PDB entry 1TJV | X-ray diffraction, 2.00 A resolution | chains A and D of the 4 polymer chains in the assembly

Chain A (and D):
Name: Delta crystallin II
Organism: Anas platyrhynchos
Notes: EC 4.3.2.1; fragment: Duck delta 2 crystallin; chain D of this document is another copy of the same molecule, construct and numbering; everything in this record applies to it too
UniProtKB: P24058 (CRD2_ANAPL); numbering as in UniProt (aligned over 1-468)
Chain sequence (474 residues; each row starts with the number of its first residue):
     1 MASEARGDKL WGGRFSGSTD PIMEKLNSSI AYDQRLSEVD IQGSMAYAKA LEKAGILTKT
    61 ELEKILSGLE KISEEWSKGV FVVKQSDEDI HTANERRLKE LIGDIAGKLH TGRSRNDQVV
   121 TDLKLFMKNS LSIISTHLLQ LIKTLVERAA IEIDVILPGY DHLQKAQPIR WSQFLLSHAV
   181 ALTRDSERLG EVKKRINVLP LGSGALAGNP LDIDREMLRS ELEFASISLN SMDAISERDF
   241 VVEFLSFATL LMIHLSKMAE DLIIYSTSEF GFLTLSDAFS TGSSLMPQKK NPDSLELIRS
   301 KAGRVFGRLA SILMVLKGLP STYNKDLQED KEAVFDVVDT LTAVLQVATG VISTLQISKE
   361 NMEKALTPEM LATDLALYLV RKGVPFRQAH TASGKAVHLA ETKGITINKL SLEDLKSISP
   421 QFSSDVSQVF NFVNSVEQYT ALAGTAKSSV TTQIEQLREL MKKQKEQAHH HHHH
Disordered / not traced: 1-18, 468-474 (chain D: 1-18, 469-474)
Construct notes: engineered mutation Asp-161 (Thr in P24058); expression tag (469-474)
What the authors report for this chain:
  - mutagenesis - T161D, K289A, K289R: abolished catalytic activity
  - catalytic residues: Lys-289 (proposed by the authors, not directly observed)
  - catalytic residues: His-162, Ser-283 (citing earlier work)

Chain A / chain D interface:
Residue-residue contacts (67; chain A residue first):
  Thr-19(A) / Ala-278(D)
  Asp-20(A) / Ala-278(D)  hydrogen bond (backbone-backbone)
  Asp-20(A) / Phe-279(D)
  Ile-22(A) / Ala-343(D)  hydrophobic
  Ile-22(A) / Gln-346(D)
  Ile-22(A) / Val-347(D)  hydrophobic
  Met-23(A) / Ala-278(D)
  Met-23(A) / Phe-279(D)  hydrophobic
  Met-23(A) / Ser-294(D)
  Met-23(A) / Leu-297(D)  hydrophobic
  Asn-27(A) / Asp-293(D)
  Asn-27(A) / Leu-297(D)
  Ala-278(A) / Thr-19(D)
  Ala-278(A) / Asp-20(D)  hydrogen bond (backbone-backbone)
  Phe-279(A) / Asp-20(D)
  Phe-279(A) / Met-23(D)  hydrophobic
  Asp-293(A) / Met-23(D)
  Asp-293(A) / Asn-27(D)
  Asp-293(A) / Lys-325(D)  salt bridge
  Ser-294(A) / Met-23(D)
  Glu-296(A) / Asn-324(D)
  Glu-296(A) / Lys-325(D)  hydrogen bond (side chain-backbone)
  Glu-296(A) / Asp-326(D)
  Leu-297(A) / Met-23(D)  hydrophobic
  Leu-297(A) / Asn-27(D)
  Leu-297(A) / Lys-325(D)
  Arg-299(A) / Leu-319(D)
  Arg-299(A) / Asp-326(D)  salt bridge
  Ser-300(A) / Val-315(D)
  Ser-300(A) / Asp-326(D)  hydrogen bond (backbone-side chain)
  Ser-300(A) / Glu-329(D)
  Lys-301(A) / Glu-329(D)  salt bridge
  Gly-303(A) / Ser-311(D)
  Gly-303(A) / Met-314(D)
  Arg-304(A) / Glu-329(D)  salt bridge
  Arg-304(A) / Glu-332(D)  salt bridge
  Phe-306(A) / Ala-310(D)  hydrophobic
  Phe-306(A) / Met-314(D)  hydrophobic
  Gly-307(A) / Gly-307(D)
  Gly-307(A) / Ser-311(D)
  Arg-308(A) / Arg-308(D)
  Ala-310(A) / Phe-306(D)  hydrophobic
  Ala-310(A) / Ala-310(D)  hydrophobic
  Ser-311(A) / Gly-303(D)
  Ser-311(A) / Gly-307(D)
  Met-314(A) / Ala-302(D)
  Met-314(A) / Gly-303(D)
  Met-314(A) / Phe-306(D)  hydrophobic
  Val-315(A) / Ser-300(D)
  Leu-319(A) / Arg-299(D)
  Asn-324(A) / Glu-296(D)
  Asn-324(A) / Arg-299(D)
  Lys-325(A) / Asp-293(D)
  Lys-325(A) / Glu-296(D)  hydrogen bond (backbone-side chain)
  Lys-325(A) / Leu-297(D)
  Asp-326(A) / Glu-296(D)
  Asp-326(A) / Arg-299(D)  salt bridge
  Asp-326(A) / Ser-300(D)  hydrogen bond (side chain-backbone)
  Gln-328(A) / Leu-297(D)
  Glu-329(A) / Lys-301(D)  salt bridge
  Glu-329(A) / Arg-304(D)  salt bridge
  Glu-332(A) / Arg-304(D)  salt bridge
  Ala-343(A) / Ile-22(D)  hydrophobic
  Ala-343(A) / Leu-26(D)  hydrophobic
  Gln-346(A) / Ile-22(D)
  Val-347(A) / Ile-22(D)  hydrophobic
  Val-347(A) / Met-23(D)  hydrophobic
Other interface residues (no listed pair), chain A (36 interface residues in all): Leu-26, Asp-277, Pro-320
Other interface residues (no listed pair), chain D (36 interface residues in all): Ser-280, Pro-320

Overview:
The chain A/chain D interface involves 36 residues from each chain, with 6 hydrogen bonds and 9 salt bridges.
Among the polar pairs are Asp-293(A)/Lys-325(D), Arg-299(A)/Asp-326(D) and Lys-301(A)/Glu-329(D). From the
paper: catalytic residues Lys-289(A), His-162(A) and Ser-283(A); T161D, K289A and K289R of chain A abolish
catalytic activity.
Chain A and chain D are both Delta crystallin II (Anas platyrhynchos); the structure, Crystal Structure of
T161D Duck Delta 2 Crystallin Mutant, was determined by X-ray diffraction, deposited together with 1TJW.
